8R2B - chains A and B; structure by X-ray diffraction, 1.80 A resolution.

== Chain A (and B) ==
Name: SnoL
Organism: Streptomyces nogalater
Notes: chain B of this document is another copy of the same molecule, construct and numbering; everything in this record applies to it too
UniProtKB: Q9RN64 (Q9RN64_STRNO); residue numbers follow UniProt; this construct covers 2-139
Sequence (148 residues; numbered -8 to 139; the number before each row is that of its first residue; numbers below 1 keep their minus sign (Met-8 is residue -8)):
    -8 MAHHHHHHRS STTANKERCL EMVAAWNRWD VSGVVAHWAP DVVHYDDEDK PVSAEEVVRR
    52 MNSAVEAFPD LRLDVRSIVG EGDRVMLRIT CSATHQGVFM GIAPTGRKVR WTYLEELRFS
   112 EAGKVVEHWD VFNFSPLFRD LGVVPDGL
Unresolved in the structure: -8 to 1, 132-139 (chain B: -8 to 1, 133-139)
Construct notes: initiating methionine (-8); expression tag (-7 to 1)
Small-molecule neighbours: 3',4'-demethoxy-nogalose-nogalamycinone (XN0): Met13, Trp17, Val25, Trp29, His35, Asp37, Asp38, Val48, Arg51, Met52, Ala55, Leu62, Leu64, Cys82, Phe90, Met91, Trp102, Tyr104, Glu106, Leu108, His119, Asp121, Phe123, Phe125

== Interface between chain A and chain B ==
Contacting residue pairs (36; chain A residue first):
  Lys7(A) with Glu72(B), salt bridge
  Asp38(A) with Arg130(B), salt bridge
  Asp40(A) with Arg67(B), salt bridge
  Arg67(A) with Asp40(B), salt bridge
  Ser68(A) with Arg75(B); Glu107(B), hydrogen bond
  Val70(A) with Val70(B), hydrophobic; Glu72(B); Met77(B), hydrophobic
  Gly71(A) with Gly71(B); Glu72(B), hydrogen bond (backbone-side chain)
  Glu72(A) with Thr3(B); Lys7(B), salt bridge; Val70(B); Gly71(B), hydrogen bond (side chain-backbone)
  Arg75(A) with Ser68(B)
  Met77(A) with Ser68(B); Val70(B), hydrophobic; Met77(B), hydrophobic
  Leu78(A) with Met77(B)
  Arg79(A) with Met77(B); Leu105(B); Glu107(B), salt bridge; Trp120(B)
  Arg101(A) with Asp38(B); Asp40(B), salt bridge
  Thr103(A) with Val122(B)
  Leu105(A) with Met77(B), hydrophobic
  Glu107(A) with Ser68(B), hydrogen bond; Arg79(B), salt bridge
  Trp120(A) with Arg79(B)
  Val122(A) with Thr103(B); Tyr104(B), hydrophobic; Val122(B)
  Phe123(A) with Asn124(B)
  Asn124(A) with Phe123(B)
Other interface residues (no listed pair), chain A (24 interface residues in all): Ile69, Tyr104, Phe129, Arg130
Other interface residues (no listed pair), chain B (27 interface residues in all): Glu39, Ile69, Leu78, Ser126, Pro127, Phe129

== Summary ==
The interface between chain A and chain B involves 24 residues on one side and 27 on the other, with 4
hydrogen bonds and 8 salt bridges. Polar contacts include Lys7(A)-Glu72(B), Asp38(A)-Arg130(B) and
Asp40(A)-Arg67(B). Ligands of chain A: 3',4'-demethoxy-nogalose-nogalamycinone.
Chain A and chain B are both SnoL (Streptomyces nogalater); the structure, X-ray crystallographic structure of
SnoaL2 in complex with the polyketide substrate, was determined by X-ray diffraction (same publication as
8R20, 8R2E and 8R2J).
